Entry 3PU4 (X-ray diffraction, 3.00 A resolution); this record covers chains B and R of the 6 polymer chains in the assembly.

== Chain B ==
Molecule: Nucleoprotein
Organism: Vesicular stomatitis Indiana virus
Reference sequence: P03521 (NCAP_VSIVA); residues 2-422 here = UniProt positions 2-422
Chain sequence (421 residues; row label = number of the first residue in the row):
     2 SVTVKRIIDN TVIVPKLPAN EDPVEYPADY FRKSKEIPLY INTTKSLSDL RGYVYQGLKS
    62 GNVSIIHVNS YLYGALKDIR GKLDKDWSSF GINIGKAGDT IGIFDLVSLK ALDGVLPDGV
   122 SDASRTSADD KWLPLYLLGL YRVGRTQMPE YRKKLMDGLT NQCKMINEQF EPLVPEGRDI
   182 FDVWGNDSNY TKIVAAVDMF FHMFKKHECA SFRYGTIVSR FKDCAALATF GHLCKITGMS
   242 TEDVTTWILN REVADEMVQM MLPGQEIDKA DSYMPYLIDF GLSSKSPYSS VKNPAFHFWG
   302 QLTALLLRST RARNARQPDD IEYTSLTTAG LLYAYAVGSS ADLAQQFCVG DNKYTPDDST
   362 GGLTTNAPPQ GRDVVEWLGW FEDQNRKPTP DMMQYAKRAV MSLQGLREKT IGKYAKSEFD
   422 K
Not modelled in the structure: 359-364
Swiss-Prot annotation at these positions:
  - binding site (RNA): Arg-143, Tyr-152, Lys-206, Arg-214, Lys-286, Arg-317, Arg-408
Bound ions: uranyl (VI) ion (4 sites), coordinated by Glu-253, Glu-323, Asp-343, Asp-358, Asp-384

== Chain R ==
Molecule: 45-nt RNA strand
Sequence (45 nucleotides; row label = number of the first residue in the row):
     1 UUUUUUUUUU UUUUUUUUUU UUUUUUUUUU UUUUUUUUUU UUUUU
Bound ions: uranyl (VI) ion (5 sites), coordinated by U6, U15, U24, U31, U33, U42

== How chain B and chain R interact ==
Contacting residue pairs (37):
  Arg-143(B) / U26(R)  sugar contact
  Arg-143(B) / U27(R)  salt bridge to the phosphate
  Arg-146(B) / U21(R)  sugar contact
  Thr-147(B) / U24(R)  sugar contact
  Met-149(B) / U24(R)  sugar contact
  Glu-151(B) / U24(R)  sugar contact
  Glu-151(B) / U26(R)  phosphate contact
  Lys-155(B) / U26(R)  salt bridge to the phosphate
  Asn-162(B) / U27(R)  base contact
  Ser-212(B) / U27(R)  base contact
  Arg-214(B) / U27(R)  sugar contact
  Tyr-215(B) / U27(R)  sugar contact
  Ile-218(B) / U28(R)  phosphate contact
  Val-219(B) / U26(R)  base contact
  Asp-224(B) / U20(R)  hydrogen bond to the sugar
  Asp-224(B) / U21(R)  hydrogen bond to the sugar
  Asp-224(B) / U22(R)  phosphate contact
  Cys-225(B) / U22(R)  phosphate contact
  Ala-226(B) / U22(R)  hydrogen bond to the phosphate
  His-233(B) / U23(R)  base contact
  Ile-279(B) / U20(R)  sugar contact
  Ser-285(B) / U20(R)  sugar contact
  Lys-286(B) / U20(R)  salt bridge to the phosphate
  Lys-286(B) / U21(R)  phosphate contact
  Ser-287(B) / U21(R)  hydrogen bond to the phosphate
  Ser-290(B) / U21(R)  phosphate contact
  Ser-290(B) / U22(R)  phosphate contact
  Ser-291(B) / U22(R)  hydrogen bond to the phosphate
  Val-292(B) / U21(R)  phosphate contact
  Val-292(B) / U22(R)  hydrogen bond to the phosphate
  His-298(B) / U23(R)  salt bridge to the phosphate
  Arg-312(B) / U23(R)  base contact
  Asn-315(B) / U23(R)  sugar contact
  Ala-316(B) / U23(R)  sugar contact
  Arg-317(B) / U22(R)  base contact
  Arg-408(B) / U24(R)  salt bridge to the phosphate
  Arg-408(B) / U25(R)  salt bridge to the phosphate
Other interface residues (no listed pair), chain B (32 interface residues in all): Asp-23, Asp-158, Ala-211

== Summary ==
32 residues of chain B face 9 of chain R across their interface; the contacts include 6 hydrogen bonds and 6
salt bridges. Polar contacts include Asp-224(B)/U20(R), Asp-224(B)/U21(R) and Ala-226(B)/U22(R). From UniProt:
7 RNA-binding residues on chain B.
Here chain B is Nucleoprotein (Vesicular stomatitis Indiana virus) and chain R is a 45-nt RNA strand. Entry
3PU4 (Crystal Structure of a vesicular stomatitis virus nucleocapsid-polyU complex) was determined by X-ray
diffraction (same publication as 3PTO, 3PTX, 3PU0 and 3PU1).
